PDB entry 3KG7 | X-ray diffraction, 2.77 A resolution | chains A and C

== Chain A (and C) ==
Molecule: CurH
From: Lyngbya majuscula
Notes: EC 4.2.1.61; fragment: Dehydratase domain, residues 934-1233; chain C of this document is another copy of the same molecule, construct and numbering; everything in this record applies to it too
Reference sequence: Q6DNE5 (Q6DNE5_9CYAN); residues 934-1223 here = UniProt positions 934-1223
Amino-acid sequence (293 residues; each row starts with the number of its first residue):
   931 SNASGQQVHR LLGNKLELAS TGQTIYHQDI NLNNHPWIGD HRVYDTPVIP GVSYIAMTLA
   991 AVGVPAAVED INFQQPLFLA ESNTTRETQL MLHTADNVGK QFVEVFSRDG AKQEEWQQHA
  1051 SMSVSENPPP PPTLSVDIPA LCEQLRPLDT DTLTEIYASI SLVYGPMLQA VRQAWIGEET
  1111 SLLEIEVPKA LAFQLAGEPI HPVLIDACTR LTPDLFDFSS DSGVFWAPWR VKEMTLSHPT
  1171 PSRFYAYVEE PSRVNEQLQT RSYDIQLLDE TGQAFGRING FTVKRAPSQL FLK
Disordered / not traced: 931-937 (chain C: 931-936)
Sequence notes: expression tag (931-933)
Modified residues: Mse987, Mse1021, Mse1052, Mse1097, Mse1164 (selenomethionine; parent Met)
Reported in the primary citation:
  - catalytic residues: His971, Asp1136

== How chain A and chain C interact ==
Residue-residue contacts (28):
  Leu946(A) - Leu946(C)  hydrophobic
  Leu946(A) - His957(C)
  Leu946(A) - Gln1019(C)
  Glu947(A) - Gln1019(C)  hydrogen bond (backbone-side chain)
  Glu947(A) - Arg1038(C)  salt bridge
  Glu947(A) - Trp1046(C)
  Leu948(A) - Leu948(C)  hydrophobic
  Leu948(A) - Ile955(C)  hydrophobic
  Leu948(A) - Gln1019(C)
  Leu948(A) - Mse1021(C)  hydrophobic
  Ala949(A) - Gln1019(C)  hydrogen bond (backbone-side chain)
  Ala949(A) - Phe1036(C)  hydrophobic
  Ala949(A) - Trp1046(C)  hydrophobic
  Ser950(A) - Mse1021(C)
  Ser950(A) - Glu1034(C)
  Ile955(A) - Leu946(C)  hydrophobic
  Ile955(A) - Leu948(C)  hydrophobic
  His957(A) - Leu946(C)
  Gln1019(A) - Glu947(C)  hydrogen bond (side chain-backbone)
  Gln1019(A) - Leu948(C)
  Gln1019(A) - Ala949(C)  hydrogen bond (side chain-backbone)
  Mse1021(A) - Ser950(C)
  Glu1034(A) - Ser950(C)
  Phe1036(A) - Ala949(C)  hydrophobic
  Phe1036(A) - Ser950(C)
  Arg1038(A) - Glu947(C)  salt bridge
  Trp1046(A) - Glu947(C)
  Trp1046(A) - Ala949(C)  hydrophobic
Other interface residues (no listed pair), chain A (14 interface residues in all): His1023
Other interface residues (no listed pair), chain C (15 interface residues in all): Thr951, Gln1043

== Overview ==
The interface between chain A and chain C involves 14 residues on one side and 15 on the other, with 4
hydrogen bonds and 2 salt bridges. Among the polar pairs are Glu947(A)-Arg1038(C), Glu947(A)-Gln1019(C) and
Ala949(A)-Gln1019(C). The paper reports catalytic residues His971(A) and Asp1136(A).
Both chains are CurH (Lyngbya majuscula). Entry 3KG7 (Dehydratase domain from CurH module of Curacin
polyketide synthase) was determined by X-ray diffraction together with 3KG6, 3KG8 and 3KG9 from the same
study.
